1ALJ - chains A and B; structure by X-ray diffraction, 2.60 A resolution.

# Chain A (and B)
Name: Alkaline phosphatase
From: Escherichia coli
Notes: EC 3.1.3.1; chain B of this document is another copy of the same molecule, construct and numbering; everything in this record applies to it too
UniProt: P00634 (PPB_ECOLI); residues 1-449 here correspond to UniProt positions 23-471 (UniProt number = residue number + 22)
Amino-acid sequence (449 residues; row label = number of the first residue in the row):
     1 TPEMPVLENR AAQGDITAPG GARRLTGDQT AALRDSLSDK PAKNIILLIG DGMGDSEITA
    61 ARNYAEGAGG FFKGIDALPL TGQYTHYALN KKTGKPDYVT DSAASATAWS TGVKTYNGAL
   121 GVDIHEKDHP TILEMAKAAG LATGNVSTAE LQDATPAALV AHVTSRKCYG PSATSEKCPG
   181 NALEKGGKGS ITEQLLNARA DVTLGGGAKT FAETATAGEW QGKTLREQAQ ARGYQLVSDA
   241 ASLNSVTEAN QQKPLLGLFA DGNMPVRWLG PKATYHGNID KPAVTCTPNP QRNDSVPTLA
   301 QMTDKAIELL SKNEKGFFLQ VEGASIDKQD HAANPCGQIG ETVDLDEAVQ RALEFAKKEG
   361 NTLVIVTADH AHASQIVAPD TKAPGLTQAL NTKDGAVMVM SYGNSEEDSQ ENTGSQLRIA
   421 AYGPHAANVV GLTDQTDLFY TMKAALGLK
Not modelled in the structure: 1-3
Disulfides: Cys168-Cys178, Cys286-Cys336
Construct notes: engineered mutation Asn412 (His434 in P00634)
Metal / ion sites: Zn2+: Asp51, Ser102, Asp369, His370; Mg2+: Asp51, Thr155, Glu322
Swiss-Prot annotation at these positions:
  - active site: Ser102 (Phosphoserine intermediate)
  - binding site (Mg(2+)): Asp51, Asp153, Thr155, Glu322
  - binding site (Zn(2+)): Asp51, Asp327, His331, Asp369, His370

# Chain A / chain B interface
Contacting residue pairs (202):
  Arg10(A) with Val430(B), hydrogen bond (side chain-backbone); Gly431(B); Leu432(B), hydrogen bond (side chain-backbone); Thr433(B)
  Ile16(A) with Tyr87(B); Leu89(B), hydrophobic; Lys114(B)
  Thr17(A) with Leu89(B); Gly94(B); Val113(B); Ile124(B)
  Ala18(A) with Val113(B)
  Pro19(A) with Gly112(B); Val113(B); His129(B); Tyr440(B)
  Gly20(A) with Gly112(B), hydrogen bond (backbone-backbone); Tyr440(B), hydrogen bond (backbone-side chain)
  Ala22(A) with Lys114(B); Asp434(B); Thr436(B)
  Arg23(A) with Thr436(B); Asp437(B), salt bridge; Tyr440(B)
  Arg24(A) with Thr85(B), hydrogen bond; Tyr87(B); Thr433(B); Asp434(B); Asp437(B), hydrogen bond (backbone-side chain)
  Leu25(A) with Asn428(B); Asp437(B), hydrogen bond (backbone-side chain)
  Gly27(A) with Asn428(B)
  Asp28(A) with His425(B), salt bridge; Asn428(B), hydrogen bond
  Gln29(A) with Asn428(B), hydrogen bond (backbone-side chain)
  Thr30(A) with Ser38(B); Asp39(B); Ala427(B)
  Leu33(A) with Leu37(B), hydrophobic; Ala427(B), hydrophobic; Val430(B), hydrophobic
  Arg34(A) with Leu37(B), hydrogen bond (side chain-backbone); Asp39(B), salt bridge
  Leu37(A) with Leu33(B), hydrophobic; Arg34(B), hydrogen bond (backbone-side chain); Leu37(B), hydrophobic
  Ser38(A) with Thr30(B); Arg34(B)
  Asp39(A) with Thr30(B); Arg34(B), salt bridge
  Asp55(A) with Gln83(B); Ser415(B); Gln416(B), hydrogen bond
  Ser56(A) with Ser415(B), hydrogen bond (backbone-side chain)
  Ile58(A) with Gln416(B)
  Thr59(A) with Gly414(B); Ser415(B); Gln416(B), hydrogen bond (side chain-backbone)
  Arg62(A) with Thr85(B); Gln416(B), hydrogen bond; Leu432(B)
  Asn63(A) with Tyr98(B)
  Ala68(A) with Tyr87(B); Pro96(B), hydrophobic; Tyr98(B), hydrophobic
  Gly69(A) with Tyr87(B)
  Asp76(A) with Leu432(B)
  Pro79(A) with Val430(B)
  Thr81(A) with Thr81(B), hydrogen bond (backbone-side chain); Gly82(B); Gln83(B); Gly431(B), hydrogen bond (side chain-backbone)
  Gly82(A) with Thr81(B); Gln83(B)
  Gln83(A) with Asp55(B); Gly82(B); Gln83(B); Arg418(B), hydrogen bond
  Thr85(A) with Arg24(B), hydrogen bond; Arg62(B)
  Tyr87(A) with Ile16(B); Ala22(B); Ala68(B); Gly69(B)
  Leu89(A) with Ile16(B), hydrophobic; Thr17(B)
  Gly94(A) with Thr17(B)
  Lys95(A) with Asp394(B), hydrogen bond (side chain-backbone); Gly395(B)
  Pro96(A) with Ala68(B), hydrophobic; Asp394(B); Ala396(B)
  Tyr98(A) with Asn63(B); Ala68(B), hydrophobic; Thr392(B), hydrogen bond; Asp394(B), hydrogen bond; Val397(B); Met398(B), hydrophobic
  Val99(A) with Ile376(B); Val377(B); Ala378(B)
  Gly112(A) with Pro19(B); Gly20(B), hydrogen bond (backbone-backbone)
  Val113(A) with Ala18(B); Pro19(B)
  Lys114(A) with Ile16(B); Ala22(B)
  Ile124(A) with Thr17(B)
  His129(A) with Pro19(B)
  Tyr275(A) with Glu406(B), hydrogen bond
  His276(A) with Glu406(B), salt bridge
  His372(A) with Gln375(B)
  Ala373(A) with Gln375(B), hydrogen bond (backbone-side chain)
  Gln375(A) with His372(B); Ala373(B), hydrogen bond (side chain-backbone); Gln375(B); Asn404(B); Thr413(B)
  Ile376(A) with Tyr98(B), hydrophobic; Val99(B); Thr413(B); Gly414(B), hydrogen bond (backbone-backbone)
  Val377(A) with Val99(B); Asn404(B)
  Ala378(A) with Val99(B)
  Thr381(A) with Asn404(B); Glu411(B), hydrogen bond
  Lys382(A) with Ser405(B); Glu406(B), salt bridge; Glu407(B)
  Ala383(A) with Asn404(B); Glu406(B)
  Pro384(A) with Pro384(B); Gly403(B); Ser405(B); Glu406(B)
  Thr392(A) with Tyr98(B), hydrogen bond
  Asp394(A) with Lys95(B), hydrogen bond (backbone-side chain); Pro96(B); Tyr98(B), hydrogen bond
  Gly395(A) with Lys95(B)
  Ala396(A) with Pro96(B); Tyr98(B)
  Val397(A) with Tyr98(B)
  Met398(A) with Tyr98(B), hydrophobic
  Gly403(A) with Pro384(B); Gly403(B)
  Asn404(A) with Gln375(B); Val377(B); Thr381(B); Ala383(B); Pro384(B)
  Ser405(A) with Lys382(B); Pro384(B)
  Glu406(A) with Tyr275(B), hydrogen bond; His276(B), salt bridge; Lys382(B), salt bridge; Ala383(B); Pro384(B)
  Glu407(A) with Lys382(B)
  Glu411(A) with Thr381(B), hydrogen bond
  Thr413(A) with Gln375(B); Ile376(B)
  Gly414(A) with Thr59(B); Ile376(B), hydrogen bond (backbone-backbone)
  Ser415(A) with Asp55(B); Ser56(B), hydrogen bond (side chain-backbone); Thr59(B)
  Gln416(A) with Asp55(B), hydrogen bond; Ile58(B); Thr59(B), hydrogen bond (backbone-side chain); Arg62(B), hydrogen bond
  Arg418(A) with Gln83(B), hydrogen bond
  His425(A) with Asp28(B), salt bridge
  Ala427(A) with Gln29(B); Thr30(B); Leu33(B), hydrophobic
  Asn428(A) with Leu25(B); Gly27(B); Asp28(B), hydrogen bond; Gln29(B), hydrogen bond (side chain-backbone)
  Val430(A) with Arg10(B), hydrogen bond (backbone-side chain); Leu33(B), hydrophobic; Pro79(B); Thr81(B)
  Gly431(A) with Arg10(B); Thr81(B), hydrogen bond (backbone-side chain)
  Leu432(A) with Arg10(B), hydrogen bond (backbone-side chain); Arg62(B); Asp76(B)
  Thr433(A) with Arg10(B); Arg24(B)
  Asp434(A) with Ala22(B); Arg24(B)
  Thr436(A) with Ala22(B); Arg23(B)
  Asp437(A) with Arg23(B); Arg24(B), hydrogen bond (side chain-backbone); Leu25(B), hydrogen bond (side chain-backbone)
  Tyr440(A) with Pro19(B); Gly20(B), hydrogen bond (side chain-backbone); Arg23(B)
Other interface residues (no listed pair), chain A (93 interface residues in all): Ala12, Leu80, Asp97, Ser374, Pro379, Gly385, Ser401, Asn412
Other interface residues (no listed pair), chain B (93 interface residues in all): Ala12, Leu80, Asp97, Ser374, Pro379, Gly385, Ser401, Asn412

# Overview
The chain A/chain B interface involves 93 residues from each chain; the contacts include 47 hydrogen bonds and
9 salt bridges. Polar contacts include Arg23(A)-Asp437(B), Asp28(A)-His425(B) and Arg34(A)-Asp39(B). From
UniProt: active-site residue Ser102(A), 4 Mg2+-binding residues and 5 Zn2+-binding residues on chain A.
Chain A and chain B are both Alkaline phosphatase (Escherichia coli); the structure, Alkaline phosphatase
mutant (H412N), was determined by X-ray diffraction together with 1ALI from the same study.
